PDB entry 6VON | electron microscopy, 3.35 A resolution | chains A and d of the 26 polymer chains in the assembly

== Chain A ==
Protein: ATP synthase subunit alpha, chloroplastic
From: Spinacia oleracea
Notes: EC 7.1.2.2
Reference sequence: P06450 (ATPA_SPIOL); residues 1-507 here = UniProt positions 1-507
Amino-acid sequence (507 residues; each row starts with the number of its first residue):
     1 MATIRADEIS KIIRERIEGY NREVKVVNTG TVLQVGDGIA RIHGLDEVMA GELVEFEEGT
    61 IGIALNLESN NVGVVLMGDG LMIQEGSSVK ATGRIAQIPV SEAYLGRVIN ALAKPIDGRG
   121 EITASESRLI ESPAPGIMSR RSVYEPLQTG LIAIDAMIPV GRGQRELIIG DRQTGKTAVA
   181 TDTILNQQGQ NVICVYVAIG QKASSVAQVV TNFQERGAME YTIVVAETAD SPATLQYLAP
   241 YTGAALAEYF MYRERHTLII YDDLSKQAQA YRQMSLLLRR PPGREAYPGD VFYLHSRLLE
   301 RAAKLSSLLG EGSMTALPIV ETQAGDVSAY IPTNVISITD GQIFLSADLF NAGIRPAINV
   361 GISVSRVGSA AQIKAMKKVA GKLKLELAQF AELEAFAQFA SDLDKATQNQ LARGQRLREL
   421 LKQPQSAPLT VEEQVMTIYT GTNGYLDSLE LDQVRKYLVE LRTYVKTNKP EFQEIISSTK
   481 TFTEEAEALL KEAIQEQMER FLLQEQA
Disordered / not traced: 1-5, 507
Ligand contacts:
  - ADP (adenosine-5'-diphosphate): Val364, Ser365, Arg366
  - ATP (adenosine-5'-triphosphate): Asp171, Arg172, Gln173, Thr174, Gly175, Lys176, Thr177, Ala178, Asp263, Glu321, Phe350, Arg355, Pro356, Gln423, Pro424, Gln425
Curated features (UniProtKB/Swiss-Prot):
  - binding site (ATP): Gly170 to Thr177
  - site: Ser363 (Required for activity)

== Chain d ==
Protein: ATP synthase delta chain, chloroplastic
From: Spinacia oleracea
Reference sequence: P11402 (ATPD_SPIOL); numbering as in UniProt (aligned over 1-257)
Amino-acid sequence (257 residues; each row starts with the number of its first residue):
     1 MAALQNPVAL QSRTTTAVAA LSTSSTTSTP KPFSLSFSSS TATFNPLRLK ILTASKLTAK
    61 PRGGALGTRM VDSTASRYAS ALADVADVTG TLEATNSDVE KLIRIFSEEP VYYFFANPVI
   121 SIDNKRSVLD EIITTSGLQP HTANFINILI DSERINLVKE ILNEFEDVFN KITGTEVAVV
   181 TSVVKLENDH LAQIAKGVQK ITGAKNVRIK TVIDPSLVAG FTIRYGNEGS KLVDMSVKKQ
   241 LEEIAAQLEM DDVTLAV
Disordered / not traced: 1-71, 251-257

== How chain A and chain d interact ==
Contacting residue pairs (27; chain A residue first):
  Ala6(A) - Ser136(d)
  Asp7(A) - Val111(d)
  Asp7(A) - Ile132(d)
  Ile13(A) - Val128(d)  hydrophobic
  Ile13(A) - Glu131(d)
  Ile13(A) - Ile132(d)  hydrophobic
  Ile13(A) - Thr135(d)
  Arg14(A) - Glu108(d)  salt bridge
  Arg14(A) - Pro110(d)
  Arg14(A) - Val111(d)
  Arg16(A) - Val128(d)
  Arg16(A) - Glu131(d)  salt bridge
  Ile17(A) - Val111(d)  hydrophobic
  Ile17(A) - Phe114(d)  hydrophobic
  Ile17(A) - Val128(d)  hydrophobic
  Tyr20(A) - Phe114(d)  hydrophobic
  Tyr20(A) - Asn124(d)
  Asn21(A) - Pro110(d)  hydrogen bond (side chain-backbone)
  Asn21(A) - Tyr113(d)
  Asn21(A) - Phe114(d)
  Val24(A) - Asn117(d)
  Val24(A) - Val119(d)  hydrophobic
  Lys25(A) - Tyr113(d)
  Thr31(A) - Val119(d)
  His43(A) - Asn117(d)
  His43(A) - Pro118(d)
  His43(A) - Val119(d)
Interface residues without a listed pair, chain A (14 interface residues in all): Ser10, Leu33
Interface residues without a listed pair, chain d (17 interface residues in all): Ile105, Ile120, Ser127

== In short ==
Chain A and chain d form an interface of 14 and 17 residues respectively; the contacts include 1 hydrogen bond
and 2 salt bridges. Polar pairs include Arg14(A)-Glu108(d), Arg16(A)-Glu131(d) and Asn21(A)-Pro110(d). Ligands
of chain A: ATP and ADP.
Here chain A is ATP synthase subunit alpha, chloroplastic and chain d is ATP synthase delta chain,
chloroplastic, both from Spinacia oleracea. Entry 6VON (Chloroplast ATP synthase (R1, CF1FO)) was determined
by electron microscopy, deposited together with 6VM1, 6VM4, 6VMB, 6VMD, 6VMG, 6VOF and 8 further entries.
